Entry 1ULF (X-ray diffraction, 2.36 A resolution); this record covers chains A and B.

[Chain A (and B)]
Protein: galectin-2
Source organism: Coprinopsis cinerea
Notes: chain B of this document is another copy of the same molecule, construct and numbering; everything in this record applies to it too
Chain sequence (150 residues; row label = number of the first residue in the row):
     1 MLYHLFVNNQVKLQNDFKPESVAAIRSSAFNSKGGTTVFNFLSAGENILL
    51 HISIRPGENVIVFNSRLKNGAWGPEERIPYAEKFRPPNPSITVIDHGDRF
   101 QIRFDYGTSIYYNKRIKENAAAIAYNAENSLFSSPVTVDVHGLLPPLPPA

[Interface between chain A and chain B]
Contacting residue pairs - 32 pairs, chain A then chain B:
  Glu20(A) with Arg103(B), salt bridge; Thr108(B); Ser109(B), hydrogen bond
  Val22(A) with Leu147(B), hydrophobic
  His96(A) with His96(B); Arg99(B); Gln101(B); Tyr111(B), hydrogen bond
  Asp98(A) with Arg99(B), salt bridge
  Arg99(A) with His96(B); Asp98(B), salt bridge; Arg99(B)
  Gln101(A) with His96(B)
  Arg103(A) with Glu20(B), salt bridge; Leu143(B)
  Thr108(A) with Glu20(B)
  Ser109(A) with Glu20(B), hydrogen bond
  Tyr111(A) with His96(B), hydrogen bond
  Asp139(A) with Pro149(B)
  His141(A) with Pro148(B); Pro149(B)
  Leu143(A) with Arg103(B)
  Leu144(A) with Leu147(B), hydrophobic
  Pro145(A) with Ala150(B)
  Pro146(A) with Pro148(B)
  Leu147(A) with Val22(B), hydrophobic; Leu147(B), hydrophobic
  Pro148(A) with His141(B); Pro146(B)
  Pro149(A) with His141(B)
  Ala150(A) with His141(B); Pro145(B)
Interface residues without a listed pair, chain A (21 interface residues in all): Ile94
Interface residues without a listed pair, chain B (21 interface residues in all): Ile94, Asp139, Leu144

[In short]
The chain A/chain B interface involves 21 residues from each chain; the contacts include 4 hydrogen bonds and
4 salt bridges. Among the polar pairs are Glu20(A)-Arg103(B), Asp98(A)-Arg99(B) and Glu20(A)-Ser109(B).
Both chains are galectin-2 (Coprinopsis cinerea). Entry 1ULF (CGL2 in complex with Blood Group A
tetrasaccharide) was determined by X-ray diffraction, deposited together with 1UL9, 1ULC, 1ULD, 1ULE and 1ULG.
